PDB entry 5NC6 | X-ray diffraction, 2.80 A resolution | chains B and D of the 4 polymer chains in the assembly

== Chain B (and D) ==
Protein: Peptidoglycan N-acetylglucosamine deacetylase
From: Bacillus cereus
Notes: chain D of this document is another copy of the same molecule, construct and numbering; everything in this record applies to it too
Reference sequence: A0A0A3VTA3 (A0A0A3VTA3_BACCE); residue numbers follow UniProt; this construct covers 1-273
Sequence (273 residues; each row starts with the number of its first residue):
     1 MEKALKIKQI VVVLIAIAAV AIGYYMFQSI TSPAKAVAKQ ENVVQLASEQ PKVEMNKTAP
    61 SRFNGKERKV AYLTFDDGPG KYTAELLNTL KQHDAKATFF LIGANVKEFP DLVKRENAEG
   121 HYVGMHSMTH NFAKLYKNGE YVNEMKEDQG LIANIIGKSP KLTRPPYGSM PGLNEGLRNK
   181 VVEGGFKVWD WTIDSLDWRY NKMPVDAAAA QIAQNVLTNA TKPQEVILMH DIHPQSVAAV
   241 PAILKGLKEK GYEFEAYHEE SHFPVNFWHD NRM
Unresolved in the structure: 1-67
Metal / ion sites: Zn2+: D77, H126, H130 (together with 3-naphthalen-1-yl-N-oxidanyl-propanamide)
Small-molecule neighbours: 3-naphthalen-1-yl-N-oxidanyl-propanamide (8SQ): D76, D77, H126, H130, P165, P166, Y167, W198, L228, H230

== How chain B and chain D interact ==
Contacting residue pairs - 15 pairs, chain B then chain D:
  L196(B) with K202(D)
  R199(B) with N201(D), hydrogen bond; K202(D)
  Y200(B) with Y200(D); Q211(D), hydrogen bond
  K202(B) with L196(D); R199(D)
  M203(B) with L196(D), hydrophobic
  Q211(B) with Y200(D), hydrogen bond; Q211(D), hydrogen bond (backbone-side chain); Q214(D), hydrogen bond; N215(D), hydrogen bond
  Q214(B) with Q211(D), hydrogen bond
  N215(B) with M203(D); Q211(D), hydrogen bond

== In short ==
8 residues of chain B face 9 of chain D across their interface, with 8 hydrogen bonds. Polar contacts include
R199(B)-N201(D), Y200(B)-Q211(D) and Q211(B)-Q211(D). Bound to chain B:
3-naphthalen-1-yl-N-oxidanyl-propanamide. D77(B), H126(B) and H130(B) coordinate Zn2+.
Chain B and chain D are both Peptidoglycan N-acetylglucosamine deacetylase (Bacillus cereus); the structure,
Crystal structure of the polysaccharide deacetylase Bc1974 from Bacillus cereus in complex with
(E)-N-hydroxy-3-(naphthalen-1-yl)prop-2-enamide, was determined by X-ray diffraction.
